PDB entry 1U3S | X-ray diffraction, 2.50 A resolution | chains A and B of the 4 polymer chains in the assembly

[Chain A (and B)]
Molecule: Estrogen receptor beta
From: Homo sapiens
Notes: chain B of this document is another copy of the same molecule, construct and numbering; everything in this record applies to it too
UniProtKB: Q92731 (ESR2_HUMAN); residue numbers follow UniProt; this construct covers 261-500
Chain sequence (240 residues; row label = number of the first residue in the row):
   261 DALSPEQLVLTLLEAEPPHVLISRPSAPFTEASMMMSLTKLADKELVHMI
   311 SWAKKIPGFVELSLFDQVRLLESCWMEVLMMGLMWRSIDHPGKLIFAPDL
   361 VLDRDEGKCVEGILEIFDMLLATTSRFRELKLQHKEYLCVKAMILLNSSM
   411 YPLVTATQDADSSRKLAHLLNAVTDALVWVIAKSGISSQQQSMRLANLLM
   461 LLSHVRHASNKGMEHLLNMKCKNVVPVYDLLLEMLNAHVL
Unresolved in the structure: 261-262, 412-419, 498-500 (chain B: 261-262, 410-421, 498-500)
Small-molecule neighbours: 797 (3-(6-hydroxy-naphthalen-2-yl)-benzo[d]isooxazol-6-ol): Met295, Leu298, Leu301, Ala302, Glu305, Met336, Leu339, Met340, Leu343, Arg346, Phe356, Ile373, Ile376, Leu380, Gly472, His475, Leu476, Met479

[Interface between chain A and chain B]
Contacting residue pairs (47):
  Met403(A) with Met460(B), hydrophobic
  Asn407(A) with Met460(B); His464(B), hydrogen bond (backbone-side chain)
  Ser408(A) with His464(B)
  Met410(A) with Met379(B), hydrophobic; Thr383(B); His464(B)
  Tyr411(A) with Asp378(B); Ala382(B), hydrophobic
  Leu430(A) with Met460(B), hydrophobic
  Thr434(A) with Met453(B); Ala456(B); Met460(B)
  Asp435(A) with Gln449(B); Met453(B)
  Val438(A) with Gln449(B); Ser452(B); Met453(B), hydrophobic
  Gln449(A) with Asp435(B), hydrogen bond
  Ser452(A) with Val438(B); Leu455(B)
  Met453(A) with Asn431(B); Thr434(B); Asp435(B)
  Leu455(A) with Ser452(B)
  Ala456(A) with Thr434(B); Leu459(B), hydrophobic
  Asn457(A) with Asn431(B)
  Leu459(A) with Ala456(B), hydrophobic
  Met460(A) with Met403(B), hydrophobic; Asn407(B); Leu430(B), hydrophobic; Thr434(B)
  Leu462(A) with Ser463(B)
  Ser463(A) with Leu462(B); Ser463(B); Arg466(B), hydrogen bond (backbone-side chain)
  His464(A) with Asn407(B), hydrogen bond (side chain-backbone); Ser409(B); Arg466(B)
  Arg466(A) with Ser463(B); His464(B); His467(B)
  His467(A) with Arg466(B)
  Asn470(A) with His467(B); Asn470(B)
  Glu474(A) with Glu474(B)
Other interface residues (no listed pair), chain A (25 interface residues in all): Asn431
Other interface residues (no listed pair), chain B (27 interface residues in all): Asn457

[Summary]
25 residues of chain A face 27 of chain B across their interface, with 4 hydrogen bonds. Among the polar pairs
are Asn407(A)-His464(B), Gln449(A)-Asp435(B) and Ser463(A)-Arg466(B). Chain A binds compound 797.
Both chains are Estrogen receptor beta (Homo sapiens). Entry 1U3S (Crystal Structure of Estrogen Receptor beta
complexed with WAY-797) was determined by X-ray diffraction (same publication as 1U3Q and 1U3R).
